1RCO - chains K and O of the 16 polymer chains in the assembly; structure by X-ray diffraction, 2.30 A resolution.

# Chain K (and O)
Name: Ribulose bisphosphate carboxylase/oxygenase
From: Spinacia oleracea
Notes: EC 4.1.1.39; chain O of this document is another copy of the same molecule, construct and numbering; everything in this record applies to it too
UniProtKB: P00875 (RBL_SPIOL); numbering as in UniProt (aligned over 1-475)
Sequence (475 residues; row label = number of the first residue in the row):
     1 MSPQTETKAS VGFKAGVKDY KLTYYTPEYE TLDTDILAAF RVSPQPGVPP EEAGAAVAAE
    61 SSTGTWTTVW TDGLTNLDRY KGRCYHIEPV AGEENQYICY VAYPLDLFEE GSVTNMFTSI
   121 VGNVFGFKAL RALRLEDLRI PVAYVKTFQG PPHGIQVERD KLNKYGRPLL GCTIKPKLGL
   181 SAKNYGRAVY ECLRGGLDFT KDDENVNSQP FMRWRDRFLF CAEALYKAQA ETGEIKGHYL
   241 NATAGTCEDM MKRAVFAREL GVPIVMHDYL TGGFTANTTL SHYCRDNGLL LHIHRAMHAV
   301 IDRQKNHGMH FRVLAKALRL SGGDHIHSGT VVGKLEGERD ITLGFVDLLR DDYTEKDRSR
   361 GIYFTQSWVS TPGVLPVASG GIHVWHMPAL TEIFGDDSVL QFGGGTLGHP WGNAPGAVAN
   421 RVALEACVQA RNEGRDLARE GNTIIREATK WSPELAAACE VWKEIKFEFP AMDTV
Unresolved in the structure: 1-8
Residues lining bound ligands:
  - D-xylulose-2,2-diol-1,5-bisphosphate (XDP), molecule 1: Glu-60, Thr-65, Trp-66, Asn-123
  - D-xylulose-2,2-diol-1,5-bisphosphate (XDP), molecule 2: Lys-175, Lys-177, Asp-203, Glu-204, His-294, Arg-295, His-298, His-327, Gly-329, Lys-334, Leu-335, Ser-379, Gly-380, Gly-381, Gln-401, Phe-402, Gly-403, Gly-404
Curated features (UniProtKB/Swiss-Prot):
  - active site (Proton acceptor): Lys-175, His-294
  - binding site (substrate): Thr-65, Asn-123, Thr-173, Lys-177, Glu-204, His-294, Arg-295, His-327, Lys-334, Ser-379, Gly-381, Gly-403, Gly-404
  - binding site (Mg(2+)): Lys-201, Asp-203, Glu-204
  - site: Lys-14 (Not N6-methylated), Lys-334 (Transition state stabilizer)
  - modified residue: Pro-3 (N-acetylproline), Lys-201 (N6-carboxylysine)

# Chain K / chain O interface
Cross-chain cystine bridges: Cys-247(K)/Cys-247(O)
Contacting residue pairs (239; chain K residue first):
  Phe-13(K) / His-409(O)
  Ala-15(K) / Gly-408(O)
  Gly-16(K) / Val-461(O)
  Val-17(K) / Ile-465(O)  hydrophobic
  Gln-45(K) / Phe-469(O)
  Gln-45(K) / Pro-470(O)  hydrogen bond (side chain-backbone)
  Val-48(K) / Phe-469(O)  hydrophobic
  Glu-60(K) / Lys-177(O)  salt bridge
  Glu-60(K) / Lys-334(O)  salt bridge
  Ser-62(K) / Lys-177(O)
  Ser-62(K) / Leu-178(O)
  Ser-62(K) / Asn-205(O)
  Thr-63(K) / Pro-176(O)
  Thr-63(K) / Lys-177(O)  hydrogen bond (backbone-backbone)
  Thr-63(K) / Leu-178(O)
  Gly-64(K) / Lys-177(O)
  Thr-65(K) / Lys-175(O)
  Thr-65(K) / Lys-334(O)
  Trp-66(K) / Gly-381(O)
  Trp-66(K) / Ile-382(O)
  Trp-66(K) / His-383(O)
  Trp-66(K) / Gly-404(O)
  Trp-66(K) / Gly-405(O)
  Trp-66(K) / Trp-462(O)
  Thr-67(K) / Gly-404(O)
  Thr-67(K) / Trp-462(O)
  Thr-68(K) / Gly-408(O)
  Val-69(K) / Leu-407(O)
  Trp-70(K) / Leu-407(O)
  Trp-70(K) / Asn-413(O)  hydrogen bond
  Thr-71(K) / Lys-175(O)  hydrogen bond (side chain-backbone)
  Thr-71(K) / Pro-176(O)
  Thr-71(K) / Leu-407(O)
  Asp-72(K) / Pro-176(O)
  Leu-74(K) / Asn-184(O)
  Thr-75(K) / Gly-179(O)
  Tyr-80(K) / Phe-211(O)
  Asp-106(K) / Gln-209(O)
  Asp-106(K) / Pro-210(O)
  Asp-106(K) / Phe-211(O)
  Leu-107(K) / Leu-178(O)  hydrophobic
  Leu-107(K) / Gln-209(O)  hydrogen bond (backbone-side chain)
  Phe-108(K) / Gln-209(O)
  Phe-108(K) / Pro-210(O)
  Glu-109(K) / Asn-207(O)
  Glu-109(K) / Ser-208(O)  hydrogen bond (side chain-backbone)
  Glu-109(K) / Gln-209(O)
  Glu-109(K) / Arg-253(O)  salt bridge
  Glu-110(K) / Pro-210(O)
  Glu-110(K) / Arg-213(O)  salt bridge
  Ser-112(K) / Ala-244(O)
  Ser-112(K) / Gly-245(O)
  Thr-114(K) / Thr-243(O)
  Thr-114(K) / Ala-244(O)
  Thr-114(K) / Thr-271(O)  hydrogen bond (side chain-backbone)
  Thr-114(K) / Gly-272(O)
  Asn-115(K) / Asn-205(O)  hydrogen bond (side chain-backbone)
  Asn-115(K) / Asn-207(O)  hydrogen bond
  Asn-115(K) / Gln-209(O)
  Thr-118(K) / Glu-204(O)
  Thr-118(K) / Asp-268(O)
  Thr-118(K) / Thr-271(O)  hydrogen bond
  Thr-118(K) / Ala-296(O)
  Ser-119(K) / Asn-205(O)  hydrogen bond
  Val-121(K) / Met-297(O)  hydrophobic
  Val-121(K) / Val-300(O)  hydrophobic
  Gly-122(K) / Ala-296(O)
  Gly-122(K) / Met-297(O)  hydrogen bond (backbone-backbone)
  Asn-123(K) / Glu-204(O)  hydrogen bond
  Asn-123(K) / Leu-335(O)
  Phe-125(K) / Ala-299(O)
  Phe-125(K) / Val-300(O)  hydrophobic
  Phe-125(K) / Arg-303(O)  hydrogen bond (backbone-side chain)
  Gly-126(K) / Ala-299(O)
  Gly-126(K) / Arg-303(O)
  Gly-126(K) / Leu-335(O)
  Gly-126(K) / Glu-336(O)  hydrogen bond (backbone-backbone)
  Phe-127(K) / Arg-303(O)  hydrogen bond (backbone-side chain)
  Phe-127(K) / Lys-334(O)
  Phe-127(K) / Leu-335(O)
  Lys-128(K) / Arg-303(O)
  Lys-128(K) / Val-331(O)  hydrogen bond (side chain-backbone)
  Lys-128(K) / Val-332(O)
  Lys-128(K) / Gly-333(O)  hydrogen bond (side chain-backbone)
  Lys-128(K) / Lys-334(O)  hydrogen bond (backbone-backbone)
  Lys-128(K) / Leu-335(O)
  Lys-128(K) / Glu-336(O)
  Lys-128(K) / Phe-467(O)  hydrogen bond (side chain-backbone)
  Lys-128(K) / Phe-469(O)
  Ala-129(K) / Phe-469(O)  hydrophobic
  Leu-130(K) / Arg-303(O)  hydrogen bond (backbone-side chain)
  Arg-131(K) / Gln-304(O)
  Arg-131(K) / Met-472(O)
  Ala-132(K) / Gln-304(O)
  Lys-175(K) / Thr-65(O)
  Lys-175(K) / Thr-71(O)  hydrogen bond (backbone-side chain)
  Pro-176(K) / Thr-63(O)
  Pro-176(K) / Thr-71(O)
  Pro-176(K) / Asp-72(O)
  Lys-177(K) / Glu-60(O)  salt bridge
  Lys-177(K) / Ser-62(O)
  Lys-177(K) / Thr-63(O)  hydrogen bond (backbone-backbone)
  Lys-177(K) / Gly-64(O)
  Leu-178(K) / Ser-62(O)
  Leu-178(K) / Thr-63(O)
  Leu-178(K) / Leu-107(O)  hydrophobic
  Gly-179(K) / Thr-75(O)
  Gly-179(K) / Tyr-80(O)
  Asn-184(K) / Leu-74(O)
  Glu-204(K) / Thr-118(O)
  Glu-204(K) / Asn-123(O)  hydrogen bond
  Asn-205(K) / Ser-62(O)
  Asn-205(K) / Asn-115(O)  hydrogen bond (backbone-side chain)
  Asn-205(K) / Ser-119(O)  hydrogen bond
  Asn-207(K) / Glu-109(O)
  Asn-207(K) / Asn-115(O)  hydrogen bond
  Ser-208(K) / Glu-109(O)  hydrogen bond (backbone-side chain)
  Gln-209(K) / Asp-106(O)
  Gln-209(K) / Leu-107(O)  hydrogen bond (side chain-backbone)
  Gln-209(K) / Phe-108(O)
  Gln-209(K) / Glu-109(O)
  Gln-209(K) / Asn-115(O)
  Pro-210(K) / Asp-106(O)
  Pro-210(K) / Phe-108(O)
  Pro-210(K) / Glu-110(O)
  Phe-211(K) / Tyr-80(O)
  Phe-211(K) / Asp-106(O)
  Arg-213(K) / Glu-110(O)  salt bridge
  Thr-243(K) / Thr-114(O)
  Ala-244(K) / Ser-112(O)
  Ala-244(K) / Thr-114(O)
  Ala-244(K) / Thr-275(O)  hydrogen bond (backbone-side chain)
  Gly-245(K) / Ser-112(O)
  Gly-245(K) / Thr-275(O)
  Gly-245(K) / Thr-278(O)  hydrogen bond (backbone-side chain)
  Thr-246(K) / Thr-275(O)
  Thr-246(K) / Thr-278(O)
  Thr-246(K) / Thr-279(O)
  Cys-247(K) / Cys-247(O)  disulfide
  Cys-247(K) / Thr-275(O)
  Cys-247(K) / Ala-276(O)  hydrophobic
  Cys-247(K) / Thr-279(O)  hydrogen bond (backbone-side chain)
  Glu-248(K) / Thr-279(O)  hydrogen bond
  Arg-253(K) / Glu-109(O)  salt bridge
  Asp-268(K) / Thr-118(O)
  Thr-271(K) / Thr-114(O)  hydrogen bond (backbone-side chain)
  Thr-271(K) / Thr-118(O)  hydrogen bond
  Gly-272(K) / Thr-114(O)
  Gly-272(K) / Gly-273(O)
  Gly-272(K) / Phe-274(O)
  Gly-272(K) / Thr-275(O)  hydrogen bond (backbone-backbone)
  Gly-273(K) / Gly-272(O)
  Gly-273(K) / Gly-273(O)
  Phe-274(K) / Gly-272(O)
  Thr-275(K) / Ala-244(O)  hydrogen bond (side chain-backbone)
  Thr-275(K) / Gly-245(O)
  Thr-275(K) / Thr-246(O)
  Thr-275(K) / Cys-247(O)
  Thr-275(K) / Gly-272(O)  hydrogen bond (backbone-backbone)
  Thr-275(K) / Ala-276(O)
  Ala-276(K) / Cys-247(O)  hydrophobic
  Ala-276(K) / Thr-275(O)
  Thr-278(K) / Gly-245(O)  hydrogen bond (side chain-backbone)
  Thr-278(K) / Thr-246(O)
  Thr-279(K) / Thr-246(O)
  Thr-279(K) / Cys-247(O)  hydrogen bond (side chain-backbone)
  Thr-279(K) / Glu-248(O)  hydrogen bond
  Ala-296(K) / Thr-118(O)
  Ala-296(K) / Gly-122(O)
  Met-297(K) / Val-121(O)  hydrophobic
  Met-297(K) / Gly-122(O)  hydrogen bond (backbone-backbone)
  Ala-299(K) / Phe-125(O)
  Ala-299(K) / Gly-126(O)
  Ala-299(K) / His-307(O)  hydrogen bond (backbone-side chain)
  Val-300(K) / Val-121(O)  hydrophobic
  Val-300(K) / Phe-125(O)  hydrophobic
  Val-300(K) / Ile-301(O)  hydrophobic
  Val-300(K) / His-307(O)
  Val-300(K) / Gly-308(O)
  Ile-301(K) / Val-300(O)  hydrophobic
  Ile-301(K) / Ile-301(O)  hydrophobic
  Arg-303(K) / Phe-125(O)  hydrogen bond (side chain-backbone)
  Arg-303(K) / Gly-126(O)
  Arg-303(K) / Phe-127(O)  hydrogen bond (side chain-backbone)
  Arg-303(K) / Lys-128(O)
  Arg-303(K) / Leu-130(O)  hydrogen bond (side chain-backbone)
  Arg-303(K) / His-307(O)
  Gln-304(K) / Arg-131(O)
  Gln-304(K) / Ala-132(O)
  Gln-304(K) / His-307(O)  hydrogen bond
  His-307(K) / Ala-299(O)  hydrogen bond (side chain-backbone)
  His-307(K) / Val-300(O)
  His-307(K) / Arg-303(O)
  His-307(K) / Gln-304(O)  hydrogen bond
  Gly-308(K) / Val-300(O)
  Val-331(K) / Lys-128(O)  hydrogen bond (backbone-side chain)
  Val-332(K) / Lys-128(O)
  Gly-333(K) / Lys-128(O)  hydrogen bond (backbone-side chain)
  Lys-334(K) / Glu-60(O)  salt bridge
  Lys-334(K) / Thr-65(O)
  Lys-334(K) / Phe-127(O)
  Lys-334(K) / Lys-128(O)  hydrogen bond (backbone-backbone)
  Leu-335(K) / Asn-123(O)
  Leu-335(K) / Gly-126(O)
  Leu-335(K) / Phe-127(O)
  Leu-335(K) / Lys-128(O)
  Glu-336(K) / Gly-126(O)  hydrogen bond (backbone-backbone)
  Glu-336(K) / Lys-128(O)
  Gly-381(K) / Trp-66(O)
  Ile-382(K) / Trp-66(O)
  His-383(K) / Trp-66(O)
  Gly-404(K) / Thr-65(O)
  Gly-404(K) / Trp-66(O)
  Gly-404(K) / Thr-67(O)
  Gly-405(K) / Trp-66(O)
  Leu-407(K) / Val-69(O)
  Leu-407(K) / Trp-70(O)  hydrogen bond (backbone-backbone)
  Leu-407(K) / Thr-71(O)
  Gly-408(K) / Phe-13(O)
  Gly-408(K) / Ala-15(O)
  Gly-408(K) / Thr-68(O)
  His-409(K) / Phe-13(O)
  Pro-410(K) / Phe-13(O)
  Gly-412(K) / Trp-70(O)
  Asn-413(K) / Trp-70(O)  hydrogen bond
  Val-461(K) / Ala-15(O)  hydrophobic
  Val-461(K) / Gly-16(O)
  Trp-462(K) / Trp-66(O)
  Trp-462(K) / Thr-67(O)  hydrogen bond
  Ile-465(K) / Val-17(O)  hydrophobic
  Ile-465(K) / Trp-66(O)  hydrophobic
  Phe-467(K) / Trp-66(O)  hydrophobic
  Phe-467(K) / Lys-128(O)  hydrogen bond (backbone-side chain)
  Phe-469(K) / Gln-45(O)
  Phe-469(K) / Val-48(O)  hydrophobic
  Phe-469(K) / Lys-128(O)
  Phe-469(K) / Ala-129(O)  hydrophobic
  Pro-470(K) / Gln-45(O)  hydrogen bond (backbone-side chain)
  Met-472(K) / Arg-131(O)
Also at the interface, not in a pair above, chain K (110 interface residues in all): Leu-77, Phe-117, Leu-180, His-282, Met-309
Also at the interface, not in a pair above, chain O (111 interface residues in all): Ser-61, Leu-77, Phe-117, Leu-180, His-282, Met-309, Pro-410, Gly-412

# Overview
110 residues of chain K and 111 residues of chain O are in contact, with 1 disulfide bond, 58 hydrogen bonds
and 8 salt bridges. Polar contacts include Glu-60(K)/Lys-177(O), Glu-60(K)/Lys-334(O) and
Glu-109(K)/Arg-253(O). Bound to chain K: D-xylulose-2,2-diol-1,5-bisphosphate.
Chain K and chain O are both Ribulose bisphosphate carboxylase/oxygenase (Spinacia oleracea); the structure,
Spinach rubisco in complex with the inhibitor D-xylulose-2,2-diol-1,5-bisphosphate, was determined by X-ray
diffraction, deposited together with 1RBO.
